Entry 5IXA (X-ray diffraction, 2.68 A resolution); this record covers chains A and B.

== Chain A (and B) ==
Name: DNA polymerase processivity factor
From: Human cytomegalovirus (strain AD169)
Notes: chain B of this document is another copy of the same molecule, construct and numbering; everything in this record applies to it too
UniProt: P16790 (VPAP_HCMVA); numbering as in UniProt (aligned over 1-290)
Sequence (290 residues; each row starts with the number of its first residue):
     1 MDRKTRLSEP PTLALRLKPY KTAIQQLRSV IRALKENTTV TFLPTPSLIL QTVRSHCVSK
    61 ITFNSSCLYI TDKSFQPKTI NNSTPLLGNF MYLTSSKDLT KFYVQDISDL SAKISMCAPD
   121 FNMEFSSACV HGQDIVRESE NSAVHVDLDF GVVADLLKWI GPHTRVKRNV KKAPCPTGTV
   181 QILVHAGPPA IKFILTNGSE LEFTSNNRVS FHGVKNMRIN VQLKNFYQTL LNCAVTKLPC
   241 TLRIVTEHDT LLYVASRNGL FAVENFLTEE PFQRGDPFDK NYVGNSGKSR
Disordered / not traced: 1-7, 164-176, 271-290 (chain B: 1-7, 163-176, 273-290)
Curated features (UniProtKB/Swiss-Prot):
  - mutagenesis: Ile135 (I135A: Complete loss of interaction with UL54)
Reported in the primary citation:
  - mutagenesis - K60A: unchanged binding to P54

== Interface between chain A and chain B ==
Pairs across the interface (45):
  Thr84(A) - Phe121(B)
  Pro85(A) - Ser96(B)
  Pro85(A) - Asp98(B)
  Pro85(A) - Ala118(B)  hydrophobic
  Pro85(A) - Phe121(B)  hydrophobic
  Leu86(A) - Leu93(B)
  Leu86(A) - Ser96(B)
  Leu86(A) - Leu99(B)  hydrophobic
  Leu86(A) - Met116(B)  hydrophobic
  Leu86(A) - Ala118(B)  hydrophobic
  Leu86(A) - Phe121(B)  hydrophobic
  Leu87(A) - Leu87(B)  hydrophobic
  Leu87(A) - Phe121(B)  hydrophobic
  Leu87(A) - Met123(B)  hydrophobic
  Ser96(A) - Pro85(B)
  Ser96(A) - Leu86(B)
  Asp98(A) - Pro85(B)
  Met116(A) - Leu86(B)  hydrophobic
  Cys117(A) - Leu86(B)
  Ala118(A) - Pro85(B)  hydrophobic
  Asp120(A) - Ser126(B)
  Asp120(A) - Ser127(B)
  Asp120(A) - Ala128(B)  hydrogen bond (backbone-backbone)
  Phe121(A) - Thr84(B)
  Phe121(A) - Pro85(B)  hydrophobic
  Phe121(A) - Leu86(B)  hydrophobic
  Phe121(A) - Leu87(B)  hydrophobic
  Phe121(A) - Phe125(B)  hydrophobic
  Phe121(A) - Ser126(B)
  Asn122(A) - Phe125(B)
  Asn122(A) - Ser126(B)  hydrogen bond (backbone-backbone)
  Met123(A) - Leu87(B)  hydrophobic
  Met123(A) - Met123(B)  hydrophobic
  Met123(A) - Glu124(B)
  Met123(A) - Phe125(B)  hydrophobic
  Glu124(A) - Met123(B)
  Glu124(A) - Glu124(B)  hydrogen bond (backbone-backbone)
  Phe125(A) - Phe121(B)  hydrophobic
  Phe125(A) - Asn122(B)
  Phe125(A) - Met123(B)  hydrophobic
  Ser126(A) - Asp120(B)
  Ser126(A) - Phe121(B)
  Ser126(A) - Asn122(B)  hydrogen bond (backbone-backbone)
  Ser127(A) - Phe121(B)
  Ala128(A) - Asp120(B)
Also at the interface, not in a pair above, chain A (20 interface residues in all): Leu93, Leu99
Also at the interface, not in a pair above, chain B (20 interface residues in all): Cys117

== Overview ==
The chain A/chain B interface involves 20 residues from each chain, with 4 hydrogen bonds. Backbone hydrogen
bonds pair Asp120(A)-Ala128(B), Asn122(A)-Ser126(B) and Glu124(A)-Glu124(B). UniProt lists one mutagenesis
site on chain A. The paper reports that K60A of chain A leaves binding to P54 unchanged.
Both chains are DNA polymerase processivity factor (Human cytomegalovirus (strain AD169)). Entry 5IXA (HCMV
DNA polymerase processivity subunit UL44 at neutral pH and low salt) was determined by X-ray diffraction
together with 5IWD from the same study.
